Entry 8ZI4 (electron microscopy, 2.95 A resolution); this record covers chains D and A of the 3 polymer chains in the assembly.

# Chain D
Name: Enteropeptidase catalytic light chain
Organism: Homo sapiens
UniProtKB: P98073 (ENTK_HUMAN); residue numbers follow UniProt; this construct covers 785-1019
Chain sequence (235 residues; each row starts with the number of its first residue):
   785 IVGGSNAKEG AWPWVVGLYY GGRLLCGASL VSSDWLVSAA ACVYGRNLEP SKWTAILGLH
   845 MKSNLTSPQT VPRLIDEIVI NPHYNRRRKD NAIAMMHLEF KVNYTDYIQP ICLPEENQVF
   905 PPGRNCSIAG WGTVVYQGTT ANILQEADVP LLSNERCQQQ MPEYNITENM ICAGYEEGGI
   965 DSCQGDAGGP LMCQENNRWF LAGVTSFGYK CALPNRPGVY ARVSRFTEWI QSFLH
Disulfides: Cys810-Cys826, Cys910-Cys977, Cys941-Cys956
Glycans and other covalent adducts: N-acetylglucosamine (NAG) linked to Asn848, Asn887, Asn909, Asn949, Asn980
Sequence notes: engineered mutation Ala825 (His in P98073), Ala876 (Asp in P98073), Ala971 (Ser in P98073)
Curated features (UniProtKB/Swiss-Prot):
  - glycosylation (N-linked (GlcNAc...) asparagine): Asn848, Asn887, Asn909, Asn949

# Chain A
Name: Enteropeptidase non-catalytic heavy chain
Organism: Homo sapiens
UniProtKB: P98073 (ENTK_HUMAN); numbering as in UniProt (aligned over 182-784)
Chain sequence (603 residues; numbered 182 to 784; the number before each row is that of its first residue):
   182 IECLPGSSPC TDALTCIKAD LFCDGEVNCP DGSDEDNKMC ATVCDGRFLL TGSSGSFQAT
   242 HYPKPSETSV VCQWIIRVNQ GLSIKLSFDD FNTYYTDILD IYEGVGSSKI LRASIWETNP
   302 GTIRIFSNQV TATFLIESDE SDYVGFNATY TAFNSSELNN YEKINCNFED GFCFWVQDLN
   362 DDNEWERIQG STFSPFTGPN FDHTFGNASG FYISTPTGPG GRQERVGLLS LPLDPTLEPA
   422 CLSFWYHMYG ENVHKLSINI SNDQNMEKTV FQKEGNYGDN WNYGQVTLNE TVKFKVAFNA
   482 FKNKILSDIA LDDISLTYGI CNGSLYPEPT LVPTPPPELP TDCGGPFELW EPNTTFSSTN
   542 FPNSYPNLAF CVWILNAQKG KNIQLHFQEF DLENINDVVE IRDGEEADSL LLAVYTGPGP
   602 VKDVFSTTNR MTVLLITNDV LARGGFKANF TTGYHLGIPE PCKADHFQCK NGECVPLVNL
   662 CDGHLHCEDG SDEADCVRFF NGTTNNNGLV RFRIQSIWHT ACAENWTTQI SNDVCQLLGL
   722 GSGNSSKPIF PTDGGPFVKL NTAPDGHLIL TPSQQCLQDS LIRLQCNHKS CGKKLAAQDI
   782 TPK
Disulfides: Cys184-Cys197, Cys191-Cys210, Cys204-Cys221, Cys225-Cys253, Cys347-Cys354, Cys422-Cys502, Cys650-Cys668, Cys662-Cys677, Cys716-Cys767
Glycans and other covalent adducts: N-acetylglucosamine (NAG) linked to Asn328, Asn335, Asn388, Asn440, Asn470, Asn503, Asn534, Asn630, Asn682, Asn706, Asn725
Curated features (UniProtKB/Swiss-Prot):
  - glycosylation (N-linked (GlcNAc...) asparagine): Asn328, Asn335, Asn388, Asn440, Asn470, Asn503, Asn534, Asn630, Asn682, Asn706, Asn725

# Interface between chain D and chain A
Inter-chain disulfides: Cys896(D)-Cys772(A)
Contacting residue pairs (42; chain D residue first):
  Lys792(D) with Ala777(A); Asp780(A), salt bridge
  Glu793(D) with Ala777(A)
  Ala795(D) with Ala777(A)
  Trp798(D) with Gly773(A)
  Tyr828(D) with Val579(A), hydrophobic; Glu581(A), hydrogen bond; Val595(A), hydrophobic
  Gly829(D) with Asn575(A); Val579(A); Thr597(A)
  Arg830(D) with Ile576(A)
  Asn831(D) with Val595(A)
  Leu832(D) with Val595(A); Tyr596(A), hydrophobic; Thr597(A)
  Pro866(D) with Ser590(A); Leu591(A); Leu592(A), hydrogen bond (backbone-backbone)
  His867(D) with Asp589(A), salt bridge; Ser590(A); Leu591(A)
  Asn869(D) with Glu581(A); Arg583(A), hydrogen bond (backbone-side chain)
  Arg871(D) with Phe551(A); Arg583(A)
  Gln893(D) with Cys772(A); Gly773(A); Lys774(A); Leu776(A)
  Pro894(D) with Ser771(A); Cys772(A); Gly773(A), hydrogen bond (backbone-backbone)
  Ile895(D) with Cys772(A)
  Cys896(D) with Cys772(A), disulfide
  Glu899(D) with Asn686(A), hydrogen bond
  Glu930(D) with Gln779(A), hydrogen bond
  Arg982(D) with His769(A), hydrogen bond; Cys772(A)
  Trp983(D) with Gly773(A); Lys775(A)
  His1019(D) with Asp676(A), salt bridge
Also at the interface, not in a pair above, chain D (30 interface residues in all): Asn790, Gly794, Trp796, Tyr804, Ile864, Asn865, Tyr868, Arg870
Also at the interface, not in a pair above, chain A (28 interface residues in all): Val602, Leu615, Ala778

# Overview
30 residues of chain D and 28 residues of chain A are in contact; the contacts include 1 disulfide bond, 7
hydrogen bonds and 3 salt bridges. Among the polar pairs are Lys792(D)-Asp780(A), His867(D)-Asp589(A) and
His1019(D)-Asp676(A).
Chain D is Enteropeptidase catalytic light chain and chain A is Enteropeptidase non-catalytic heavy chain,
both from Homo sapiens; the structure, Cryo-EM structure of wtEP-trypsinogen, was determined by electron
microscopy.
